5R0P - chains A and B; structure by X-ray diffraction, 1.73 A resolution.

== Chain A ==
Molecule: Pre-mRNA-splicing factor 8
Source organism: Saccharomyces cerevisiae (strain ATCC 204508 / S288c)
Notes: fragment: yPrp8 RNaseH
UniProt: P33334 (PRP8_YEAST); numbering as in UniProt (aligned over 1836-2090)
Chain sequence (258 residues; row label = number of the first residue in the row):
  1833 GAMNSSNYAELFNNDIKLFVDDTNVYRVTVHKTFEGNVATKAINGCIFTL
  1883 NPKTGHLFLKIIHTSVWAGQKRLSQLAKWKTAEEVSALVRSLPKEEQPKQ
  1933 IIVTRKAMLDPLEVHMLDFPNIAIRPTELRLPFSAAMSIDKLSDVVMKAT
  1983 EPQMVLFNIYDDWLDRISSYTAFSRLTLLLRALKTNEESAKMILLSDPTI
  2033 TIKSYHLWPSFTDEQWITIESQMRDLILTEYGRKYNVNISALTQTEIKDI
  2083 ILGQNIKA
Unresolved in the structure: 2070-2090
Construct notes: expression tag (1833-1835)
Curated features (UniProtKB/Swiss-Prot):
  - mutagenesis: Asp1853 (D1853A: Alters protein folding. Severely impaired growth. Strongly reduced growth at 35 degrees Celsius; when associated with A-1854; D1853N: Reduced growth at 30 degrees Celsius ...), Asp1854 (D1854A: Reduced growth at 30 degrees Celsius. Strongly reduced growth at 16 degrees Celsius. Strongly reduced growth at 35 degrees Celsius; when associated with A-1853 ...), Thr1855 (T1855A: Reduced growth at 30 degrees Celsius. Strongly reduced growth at 16 degrees Celsius), Thr1936 (T1936A: Reduced growth at 30 degrees Celsius. Strongly reduced growth at 16 degrees Celsius), Arg1937 (R1937K: Severely impaired growth. Reduced growth at 30 degrees Celsius. Strongly reduced growth at 16 degrees Celsius)

== Chain B ==
Molecule: A1 cistron-splicing factor AAR2
Source organism: Saccharomyces cerevisiae (strain ATCC 204508 / S288c)
Notes: fragment: GAMA - Aar2(1-152) - SSSSS - Aar2(171-317); engineered mutation(s): L153_D170delinsSSSSS
UniProt: P32357 (AAR2_YEAST); aligned to UniProt positions 1-317 over residues 1-317
Chain sequence (308 residues; row label = number of the first residue in the row; note: 13 numbers in that range are skipped by the numbering (no residue carries them; nothing is unmodelled there); numbers below 1 keep their minus sign (Gly-3 is residue -3)):
    -3 GAMAMNTVPFTSAPIEVTIGIDQYSFNVKENQPFHGIKDIPIGHVHVIHF
    47 QHADNSSMRYGYWFDCRMGNFYIQYDPKDGLYKMMEERDGAKFENIVHNF
    97 KERQMMVSYPKIDEDDTWYNLTEFVQMDKIRKIVRKDENQFSYVDSSMTT
   147 VQENEL
   166 SSSSSDPAHSLNYTVINFKSREAIRPGHEMEDFLDKSYYLNTVMLQGIFK
   216 NSSNYFGELQFAFLNAMFFGNYGSSLQWHAMIELICSSATVPKHMLDKLD
   266 EILYYQIKTLPEQYSDILLNERVWNICLYSSFQKNSLHNTEKIMENKYPE
   316 LL
Unresolved in the structure: -3 to 0, 166-169
Construct notes: expression tag (-3 to 0); conflict Ser166 (Leu153 in P32357), Ser167 (Lys154 in P32357), Ser170 (Leu157 in P32357)
Curated features (UniProtKB/Swiss-Prot):
  - region: Leu261 to Ile282 (Leucine-zipper)
  - modified residue: Ser253 (Phosphoserine), Thr274 (Phosphothreonine)

== How chain A and chain B interact ==
Pairs across the interface (16):
  Gln1907(A) with Met195(B); Leu199(B)
  Leu1908(A) with Met195(B), hydrophobic
  Trp1911(A) with Glu194(B); Met195(B), hydrophobic; Phe198(B), hydrophobic
  Asp1942(A) with Lys184(B), salt bridge
  Glu1945(A) with Lys184(B), salt bridge
  Val1946(A) with Ile189(B), hydrophobic; Glu194(B); Phe198(B), hydrophobic
  His1947(A) with Glu194(B)
  Leu1949(A) with Lys184(B); Ser185(B); Arg186(B)
  Asp1950(A) with Arg186(B), salt bridge

== Summary ==
Chain A and chain B form an interface of 9 and 8 residues respectively, with 3 salt bridges. Polar contacts
include Asp1942(A)-Lys184(B), Glu1945(A)-Lys184(B) and Asp1950(A)-Arg186(B). From UniProt: 5 mutagenesis sites
on chain A.
Chain A is Pre-mRNA-splicing factor 8 and chain B is A1 cistron-splicing factor AAR2, both from Saccharomyces
cerevisiae (strain ATCC 204508 / S288c); the structure, PanDDA analysis group deposition -- Auto-refined data
of Aar2/RNaseH for ground state model 03, DMSO-free, was determined by X-ray diffraction, deposited together
with 5QY1, 5QY2, 5QY3, 5QY4, 5QY5, 5QY6 and 128 further entries.
